5BNN - chains A and D of the 4 polymer chains in the assembly; structure by X-ray diffraction, 2.32 A resolution.

# Chain A
Protein: Capsid protein VP1
From: Enterovirus D68
UniProtKB: Q68T42 (Q68T42_9ENTO); residues 1-297 here correspond to UniProt positions 565-861 (UniProt number = residue number + 564)
Sequence (297 residues; numbered 1 to 297; the number before each row is that of its first residue):
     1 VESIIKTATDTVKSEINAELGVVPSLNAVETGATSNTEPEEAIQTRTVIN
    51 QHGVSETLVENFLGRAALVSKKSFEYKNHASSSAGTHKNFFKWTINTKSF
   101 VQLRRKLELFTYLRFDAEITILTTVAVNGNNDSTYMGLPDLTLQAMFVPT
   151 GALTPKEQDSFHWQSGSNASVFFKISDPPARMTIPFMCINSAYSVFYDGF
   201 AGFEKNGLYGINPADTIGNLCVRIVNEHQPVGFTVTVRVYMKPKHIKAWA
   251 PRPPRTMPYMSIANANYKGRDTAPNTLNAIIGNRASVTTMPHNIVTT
Unresolved in the structure: 82-85, 129-134, 296-297
Swiss-Prot annotation at these positions:
  - binding site (N-acetylneuraminate): Arg270, Pro274, Asn275
  - site: Thr297 (Cleavage)

# Chain D
Protein: Capsid protein VP4
From: Enterovirus D68
UniProtKB: Q68T42 (Q68T42_9ENTO); residues 1-68 here correspond to UniProt positions 2-69 (UniProt number = residue number + 1)
Sequence (68 residues; row label = number of the first residue in the row):
     1 GAQVTRQQTGTHENANIATNGSHITYNQINFYKDSYAASASKQDFSQDPS
    51 KFTEPVVEGLKAGAPVLK
Unresolved in the structure: 1-29, 68
Swiss-Prot annotation at these positions:
  - site: Lys68 (Cleavage)
  - lipidation: Gly1 (N-myristoyl glycine)

# How chain A and chain D interact
Residue-residue contacts (46):
  Val1(A) - Gln47(D)
  Val1(A) - Asp48(D)
  Val1(A) - Ser50(D)
  Glu2(A) - Gln47(D)
  Glu2(A) - Asp48(D)
  Ser3(A) - Phe45(D)
  Ser3(A) - Ser46(D)
  Ser3(A) - Gln47(D)  hydrogen bond (backbone-backbone)
  Ile4(A) - Phe45(D)
  Ile5(A) - Phe45(D)  hydrogen bond (backbone-backbone)
  Ile5(A) - Gln47(D)
  Lys6(A) - Phe45(D)
  Gly21(A) - Gly63(D)
  Gly21(A) - Pro65(D)
  Val22(A) - Gly63(D)
  Val23(A) - Gly63(D)  hydrogen bond (backbone-backbone)
  Pro24(A) - Ala62(D)
  Pro24(A) - Gly63(D)
  Asn27(A) - Val66(D)
  Ala28(A) - Val66(D)  hydrophobic
  Ala28(A) - Leu67(D)  hydrophobic
  Thr31(A) - Val56(D)
  Thr31(A) - Val66(D)
  Ala33(A) - Thr53(D)
  Ala33(A) - Val56(D)  hydrophobic
  Thr34(A) - Thr53(D)  hydrogen bond (backbone-backbone)
  Asn36(A) - Lys61(D)  hydrogen bond (side chain-backbone)
  Glu41(A) - Ala62(D)
  Ser55(A) - Phe45(D)
  Leu58(A) - Lys42(D)
  Leu58(A) - Asp44(D)
  Leu58(A) - Phe45(D)  hydrophobic
  Glu60(A) - Ala40(D)
  Glu60(A) - Ser41(D)  hydrogen bond (side chain-backbone)
  Glu60(A) - Lys42(D)
  Asp116(A) - Tyr36(D)
  Thr183(A) - Tyr36(D)
  Pro185(A) - Tyr36(D)  hydrophobic
  Lys244(A) - Tyr36(D)
  Lys244(A) - Ala37(D)  hydrogen bond (side chain-backbone)
  Lys244(A) - Ala38(D)  hydrogen bond (side chain-backbone)
  His245(A) - Tyr36(D)  hydrogen bond (side chain-backbone)
  His245(A) - Ala38(D)  hydrogen bond (side chain-backbone)
  His245(A) - Ser39(D)
  His245(A) - Ser41(D)
  Pro251(A) - Phe52(D)
Interface residues without a listed pair, chain A (30 interface residues in all): Leu26, Gly32, Val54, Ile184
Interface residues without a listed pair, chain D (27 interface residues in all): Ser35, Glu54, Pro55, Leu60, Ala64

# Summary
30 residues of chain A and 27 residues of chain D are in contact, with 10 hydrogen bonds. Polar pairs include
Asn36(A)-Lys61(D), Glu60(A)-Ser41(D) and Lys244(A)-Ala37(D). Curated annotation (UniProt) lists 3
N-acetylneuraminate-binding residues on chain A.
Chain A is Capsid protein VP1 and chain D is Capsid protein VP4, both from Enterovirus D68; the structure,
Crystal structure of human enterovirus D68 in complex with 6'SL, was determined by X-ray diffraction (same
publication as 5BNO and 5BNP).
